PDB entry 4BVY | X-ray diffraction, 1.99 A resolution | chains A and B

# Chain A
Name: Methionine--tRNA ligase, cytoplasmic
Organism: Homo sapiens
Notes: EC 6.1.1.10; fragment: n-terminal domain, residues 1-225
Reference sequence: P56192 (SYMC_HUMAN); residue numbers follow UniProt; this construct covers 1-225
Amino-acid sequence (232 residues; row label = number of the first residue in the row):
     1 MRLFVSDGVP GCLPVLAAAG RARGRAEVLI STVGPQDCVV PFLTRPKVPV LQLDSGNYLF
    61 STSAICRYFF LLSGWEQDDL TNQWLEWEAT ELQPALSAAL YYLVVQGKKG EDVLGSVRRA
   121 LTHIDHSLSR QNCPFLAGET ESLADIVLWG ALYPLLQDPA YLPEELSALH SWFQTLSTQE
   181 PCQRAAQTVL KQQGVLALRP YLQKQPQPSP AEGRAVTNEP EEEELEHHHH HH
Not modelled in the structure: 212-232
Construct notes: expression tag (226-232); conflict Gln36 (Glu in P56192), Gln187 (Glu in P56192)

# Chain B
Name: Eukaryotic translation elongation factor 1 epsilon-1
Organism: Homo sapiens
Reference sequence: O43324 (MCA3_HUMAN); residues 1-174 here = UniProt positions 1-174
Amino-acid sequence (186 residues; row label = number of the first residue in the row; numbers below 1 keep their minus sign (Met-11 is residue -11)):
   -11 MRGSHHHHHH GSMAAAAELS LLEKSLGLSK GNKYSAQGER QIPVLQTNDG PSLTGLTTIA
    49 AHLVKQANKE YLLGSTAEEK AIVQQWLEYR VTQVDGHSSK NDIHTLLKDL NSYLEDKVYL
   109 TGYNFTLADI LLYYGLHRFI VDLTVQEKEK YLNVSRWFSH IQHYPGIRQH LSSVVFIKNR
   169 LYTNSH
Not modelled in the structure: -11 to -1, 168-174
Construct notes: expression tag (-11 to 0); conflict Asp37 (Asn in O43324); engineered mutation Ser147 (Cys in O43324)

# Interface between chain A and chain B
Residue-residue contacts - 44 pairs, chain A then chain B:
  Phe42(A) - Asp97(B)
  Phe42(A) - Ser100(B)
  Phe42(A) - Tyr101(B)  hydrophobic
  Leu43(A) - Asp97(B)
  Thr44(A) - Lys96(B)  hydrogen bond
  Thr44(A) - Asp97(B)  hydrogen bond
  Arg45(A) - Thr93(B)
  Leu53(A) - Glu66(B)
  Ser55(A) - Glu66(B)  hydrogen bond
  Asn57(A) - Glu66(B)  hydrogen bond
  Tyr58(A) - Gln73(B)  hydrogen bond (backbone-side chain)
  Leu59(A) - Ile70(B)  hydrophobic
  Leu59(A) - Gln73(B)
  Phe60(A) - Gln73(B)  hydrogen bond (backbone-side chain)
  Phe60(A) - Trp74(B)  hydrophobic
  Phe60(A) - Tyr77(B)  hydrophobic
  Ser61(A) - Gln73(B)  hydrogen bond (backbone-side chain)
  Ser61(A) - Glu76(B)  hydrogen bond
  Ser63(A) - Glu76(B)
  Ala64(A) - Ala69(B)
  Ala64(A) - Gln73(B)
  Arg67(A) - Gln72(B)
  Tyr68(A) - Ala65(B)
  Tyr68(A) - Glu66(B)
  Tyr68(A) - Ala69(B)  hydrophobic
  Leu71(A) - Ala65(B)
  Leu71(A) - Lys68(B)
  Asp79(A) - Leu41(B)
  Asp79(A) - Thr46(B)
  Asp79(A) - His50(B)  salt bridge
  Asp79(A) - Lys53(B)  salt bridge
  Asn82(A) - Thr46(B)  hydrogen bond (backbone-side chain)
  Gln83(A) - Ser40(B)
  Gln83(A) - Leu41(B)
  Gln83(A) - Thr42(B)  hydrogen bond (side chain-backbone)
  Gln83(A) - Thr46(B)
  Glu86(A) - Gly43(B)
  Glu86(A) - Leu44(B)  hydrogen bond (side chain-backbone)
  Glu86(A) - Thr45(B)  hydrogen bond (side chain-backbone)
  Glu86(A) - Thr46(B)  hydrogen bond
  Ala89(A) - Glu76(B)
  Thr90(A) - Val79(B)
  Glu91(A) - Arg28(B)
  Glu91(A) - Ile30(B)
Other interface residues (no listed pair), chain A (26 interface residues in all): Leu72, Gln77, Asp78
Other interface residues (no listed pair), chain B (30 interface residues in all): Ala49, Thr80, Lys105

# Overview
26 residues of chain A face 30 of chain B across their interface; the contacts include 13 hydrogen bonds and 2
salt bridges. Polar pairs include Asp79(A)-His50(B), Asp79(A)-Lys53(B) and Thr44(A)-Lys96(B).
Here chain A is Methionine--tRNA ligase, cytoplasmic and chain B is Eukaryotic translation elongation factor 1
epsilon-1, both from Homo sapiens. Entry 4BVY (Crystal structure of the AIMP3-MRS N-terminal domain complex)
was determined by X-ray diffraction.
